Entry 1DP9 (X-ray diffraction, 2.60 A resolution); this record covers chain A.

Chain A:
Protein: Fixl protein
Source organism: Bradyrhizobium japonicum
Notes: fragment: heme domain
UniProtKB: P23222 (FIXL_BRAJA); residue numbers follow UniProt; this construct covers 140-270
Amino-acid sequence (131 residues; numbered 140 to 270; the number before each row is that of its first residue):
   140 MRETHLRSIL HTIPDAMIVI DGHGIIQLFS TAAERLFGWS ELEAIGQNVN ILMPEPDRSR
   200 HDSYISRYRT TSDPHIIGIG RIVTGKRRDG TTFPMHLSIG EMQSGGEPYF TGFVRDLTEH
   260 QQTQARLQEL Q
Disordered / not traced: 140-153, 270
Construct notes: conflict Met140 (Thr in P23222)
Bound ions: heme Fe: His200 (together with imidazole)
Residues lining bound ligands: heme (HEM): Ile157, Ile159, Val188, Leu191, Met192, Asp196, His200, Tyr203, Ile204, Arg206, Tyr207, Pro213, His214, Ile215, Ile216, Val222, Thr223, Gly224, Met234, Leu236, Ile238, Phe249, Thr250, Gly251
UniProt features mapped onto this chain:
  - binding site (heme): His200

Overview:
Ligands of chain A: heme. Curated annotation (UniProt) lists heme-binding residue His200.
Chain A is Fixl protein (Bradyrhizobium japonicum); the structure, Crystal structure of imidazole-bound fixl
heme domain, was determined by X-ray diffraction together with 1DP8 and 1DP6 from the same study.
